7U47 - chains F and J of the 22 polymer chains in the assembly; structure by electron microscopy, 7.50 A resolution (low resolution: residue-level contacts below are approximate; hydrogen-bond / salt-bridge calls are withheld).

[Chain F]
Molecule: Histone H4
Source organism: Homo sapiens
UniProtKB: P62805 (H4_HUMAN); residues 0-102 here correspond to UniProt positions 1-103 (UniProt number = residue number + 1)
Chain sequence (103 residues; numbered 0 to 102; the number before each row is that of its first residue; numbering starts at 0):
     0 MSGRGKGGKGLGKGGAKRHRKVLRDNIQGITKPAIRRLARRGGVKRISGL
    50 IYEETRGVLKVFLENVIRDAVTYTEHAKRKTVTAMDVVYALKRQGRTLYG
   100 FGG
Not modelled in the structure: 0-23, 102
UniProt features mapped onto this chain:
  - DNA-binding region: Lys16 to Lys20
  - modified residue: Ser1 (N-acetylserine), Arg3 (Asymmetric dimethylarginine), Lys5 (N6-(2-hydroxyisobutyryl)lysine), Lys8 (N6-(2-hydroxyisobutyryl)lysine), Lys12 (N6-(2-hydroxyisobutyryl)lysine), Lys16 (N6-(2-hydroxyisobutyryl)lysine), Lys20 (N6,N6,N6-trimethyllysine), Lys31 (N6-(2-hydroxyisobutyryl)lysine), Lys44 (N6-(2-hydroxyisobutyryl)lysine), Ser47 (Phosphoserine), Tyr51 (Phosphotyrosine), Lys59 (N6-(2-hydroxyisobutyryl)lysine), Lys77 (N6-(2-hydroxyisobutyryl)lysine), Lys79 (N6-(2-hydroxyisobutyryl)lysine), Thr80 (Phosphothreonine), Tyr88 (Phosphotyrosine), Lys91 (N6-(2-hydroxyisobutyryl)lysine)
  - cross-link (Glycyl lysine isopeptide (Lys-Gly)): Lys12 (interchain with G-Cter in SUMO2), Lys20 (interchain with G-Cter in SUMO2), Lys31 (interchain with G-Cter in SUMO2), Lys59 (interchain with G-Cter in SUMO2), Lys79 (interchain with G-Cter in SUMO2), Lys91 (interchain with G-Cter in SUMO2)

[Chain J]
Molecule: 147-nt DNA strand
Sequence (147 nucleotides; numbered -73 to 73; the number before each row is that of its first residue; numbers below 1 keep their minus sign (DA-73 is residue -73)):
   -73 ATCAATATCCACCTGCAGATACTACCAAAAGTGTATTTGGAAACTGCTCC
   -23 ATCAAAAGGCATGTTCAGCTGGATTCCAGCTGAACATGCCTTTTGATGGA
    27 GCAGTTTCCAAATACACTTTTGGTAGTATCTGCAGGTGGATATTGAT
Not modelled in the structure: -73, 73

[Interface between chain F and chain J]
Pairs across the interface (11; chain F residue first):
  Arg45(F) with DT7(J); DG8(J)
  Ile46(F) with DT7(J); DG8(J)
  Ser47(F) with DT7(J)
  Gly48(F) with DT7(J)
  Arg78(F) with DG27(J)
  Lys79(F) with DA26(J); DG27(J)
  Thr80(F) with DA26(J); DG27(J)
Other interface residues (no listed pair), chain F (9 interface residues in all): Arg39, Lys44
Other interface residues (no listed pair), chain J (5 interface residues in all): DA9

[In short]
9 residues of chain F face 5 of chain J across their interface. Curated annotation (UniProt) lists a
DNA-binding region on chain F.
Here chain F is Histone H4 (Homo sapiens) and chain J is a 147-nt DNA strand. Entry 7U47 (CryoEM structure of
CENP-N promoted nucleosome stacks with CENP-A and palindromic alpha satellite DNA sequence) was determined by
electron microscopy together with 7U4D and 7U46 from the same study.
